Entry 1OZ7 (X-ray diffraction, 2.40 A resolution); this record covers chains A and B.

== Chain A ==
Molecule: echicetin A-chain
Organism: Echis carinatus
Amino-acid sequence (131 residues; each row starts with the number of its first residue):
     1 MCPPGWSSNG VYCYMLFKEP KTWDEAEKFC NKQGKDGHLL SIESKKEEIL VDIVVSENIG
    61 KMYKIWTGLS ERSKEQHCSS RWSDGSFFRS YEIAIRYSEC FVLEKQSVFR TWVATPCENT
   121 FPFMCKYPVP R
Disulfides: Cys2-Cys13, Cys30-Cys125, Cys100-Cys117

== Chain B ==
Molecule: echicetin B-chain
Organism: Echis carinatus
Amino-acid sequence (123 residues; row label = number of the first residue in the row):
     1 NCLPDWSVYE GYCYKVFKER MNWADAEKFC TKQHKDGHLV SFRNSKEVDF VISLAFPMLK
    61 NDLVWIGLTD YWRDCNWEWS DGAQLDYKAW DNERHCFIYK NTDNQWTRRD CTWTFSFVCK
   121 CPA
Disulfides: Cys2-Cys13, Cys30-Cys119, Cys96-Cys111

== Interface between chain A and chain B ==
Disulfides between the chains: Cys78(A)-Cys75(B)
Contacting residue pairs (78):
  Glu27(A) - Ser80(B)  hydrogen bond
  His38(A) - Ser80(B)
  His38(A) - Asp81(B)
  Leu39(A) - Ser80(B)
  Leu40(A) - Trp79(B)
  Ser41(A) - Trp79(B)
  Ser41(A) - Asp81(B)  hydrogen bond
  Ile42(A) - Trp79(B)
  Ile42(A) - Tyr87(B)
  Glu43(A) - Ala83(B)
  Glu43(A) - Asp86(B)
  Glu43(A) - Tyr87(B)
  Ser44(A) - Tyr87(B)
  Lys45(A) - Tyr87(B)
  Glu48(A) - Tyr87(B)
  Gly68(A) - Glu78(B)
  Gly68(A) - Trp79(B)
  Gly68(A) - Ser80(B)  hydrogen bond (backbone-backbone)
  Leu69(A) - Glu78(B)
  Leu69(A) - Trp79(B)
  Ser70(A) - Trp77(B)
  Ser70(A) - Glu78(B)  hydrogen bond (backbone-backbone)
  Glu71(A) - Asn76(B)  hydrogen bond
  Glu71(A) - Trp77(B)
  Arg72(A) - Asp74(B)  hydrogen bond (side chain-backbone)
  Arg72(A) - Cys75(B)
  Arg72(A) - Asn76(B)  hydrogen bond (backbone-backbone)
  Arg72(A) - Trp77(B)  hydrogen bond (side chain-backbone)
  Arg72(A) - Glu78(B)  salt bridge
  Ser73(A) - Asn76(B)  hydrogen bond (backbone-side chain)
  Lys74(A) - Cys75(B)
  Lys74(A) - Asn76(B)  hydrogen bond (backbone-side chain)
  Glu75(A) - Asn76(B)
  His77(A) - Cys75(B)
  Cys78(A) - Cys75(B)  disulfide
  Cys78(A) - Asn76(B)
  Ser80(A) - Asp70(B)  hydrogen bond
  Arg81(A) - Leu68(B)
  Trp82(A) - Val40(B)
  Trp82(A) - Ser41(B)
  Trp82(A) - Phe42(B)
  Trp82(A) - Ile66(B)  hydrophobic
  Trp82(A) - Gly67(B)
  Trp82(A) - Leu68(B)
  Trp82(A) - Trp106(B)  hydrophobic
  Ser83(A) - Glu27(B)
  Ser83(A) - His38(B)  hydrogen bond (backbone-side chain)
  Ser83(A) - Gly67(B)  hydrogen bond (backbone-backbone)
  Asp84(A) - Ser41(B)
  Phe87(A) - Phe97(B)  hydrophobic
  Phe87(A) - Trp106(B)  hydrophobic
  Arg89(A) - Phe42(B)
  Arg89(A) - Arg43(B)
  Arg89(A) - Asn44(B)  hydrogen bond
  Arg89(A) - Val48(B)
  Arg89(A) - Trp106(B)
  Ser90(A) - Trp106(B)
  Tyr91(A) - Asn104(B)  hydrogen bond (side chain-backbone)
  Tyr91(A) - Gln105(B)
  Tyr91(A) - Trp106(B)  hydrogen bond (backbone-backbone)
  Glu92(A) - Phe97(B)
  Glu92(A) - Arg108(B)  salt bridge
  Ile93(A) - Gln105(B)
  Ser98(A) - Trp77(B)
  Glu99(A) - Trp77(B)
  Cys100(A) - Trp77(B)
  Phe101(A) - Trp72(B)  hydrophobic
  Phe101(A) - Trp77(B)  hydrophobic
  Arg110(A) - Ala89(B)
  Thr111(A) - Ala89(B)
  Trp112(A) - Trp79(B)  hydrophobic
  Trp112(A) - Tyr87(B)
  Trp112(A) - Lys88(B)
  Trp112(A) - Ala89(B)  hydrogen bond (backbone-backbone)
  Trp112(A) - Trp90(B)
  Trp112(A) - Arg94(B)  hydrogen bond (backbone-side chain)
  Val113(A) - Arg94(B)
  Ala114(A) - Trp72(B)  hydrophobic
Other interface residues (no listed pair), chain A (43 interface residues in all): Trp23, Thr67, Lys126
Other interface residues (no listed pair), chain B (38 interface residues in all): Trp23, Arg73, Gln84, Leu85, Asp91

== Summary ==
Chain A and chain B form an interface of 43 and 38 residues respectively, with 1 disulfide bond, 18 hydrogen
bonds and 2 salt bridges. Among the polar pairs are Arg72(A)-Glu78(B), Glu92(A)-Arg108(B) and
Glu27(A)-Ser80(B).
Chain A is echicetin A-chain and chain B is echicetin B-chain, both from Echis carinatus; the structure,
Crystal structure of Echicetin from the venom of Indian saw-scaled viper (Echis carinatus) at 2.4 resolution,
was determined by X-ray diffraction.
